PDB entry 6SDM | X-ray diffraction, 2.85 A resolution | chains B and C of the 4 polymer chains in the assembly

Chain B (and C):
Protein: NADP-dependent isopropanol dehydrogenase
Organism: Thermoanaerobacter brockii
Notes: EC 1.1.1.80; chain C of this document is another copy of the same molecule, construct and numbering; everything in this record applies to it too
UniProt: P14941 (ADH_THEBR); numbering as in UniProt (aligned over 1-352)
Sequence (354 residues; row label = number of the first residue in the row; numbers below 1 keep their minus sign (His-1 is residue -1)):
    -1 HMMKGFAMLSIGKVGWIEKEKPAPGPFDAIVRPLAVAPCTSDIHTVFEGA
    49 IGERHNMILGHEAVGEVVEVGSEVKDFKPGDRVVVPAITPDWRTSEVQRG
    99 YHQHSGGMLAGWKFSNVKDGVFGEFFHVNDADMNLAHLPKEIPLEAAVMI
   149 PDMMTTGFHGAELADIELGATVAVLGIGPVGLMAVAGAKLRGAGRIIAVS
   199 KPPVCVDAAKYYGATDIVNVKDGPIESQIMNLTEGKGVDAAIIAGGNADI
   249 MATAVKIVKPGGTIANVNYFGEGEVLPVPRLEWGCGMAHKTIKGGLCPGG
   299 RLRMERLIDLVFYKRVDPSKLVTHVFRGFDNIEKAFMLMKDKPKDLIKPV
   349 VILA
Construct notes: expression tag (-1 to 0); conflict Ser198 (Gly in P14941), Lys199 (Ser in P14941), Pro200 (Arg in P14941), Val218 (Tyr in P14941)
Ion coordination: Zn2+ near His59 (its only coordinating residue here)
From the paper describing this entry:
  - specificity-determining residues: Ser198, Lys199

How chain B and chain C interact:
Contacting residue pairs (47):
  Phe156(B) with Leu166(C), hydrophobic
  Glu160(B) with Leu166(C)
  Ile164(B) with Arg189(C), hydrogen bond (backbone-side chain)
  Glu165(B) with Arg304(C), salt bridge
  Leu166(B) with Phe156(C), hydrophobic; Glu160(C); Arg189(C); Arg304(C)
  Gly167(B) with Arg304(C); Leu308(C)
  Lys187(B) with Arg313(C)
  Leu188(B) with Lys187(C); Leu188(C); Arg189(C); Gly190(C), hydrogen bond (backbone-backbone)
  Arg189(B) with Ile164(C), hydrogen bond (side chain-backbone); Leu188(C); Arg189(C)
  Gly190(B) with Leu188(C), hydrogen bond (backbone-backbone); Leu308(C)
  Ala191(B) with Leu308(C); Arg313(C), hydrogen bond (backbone-side chain)
  Gly192(B) with Tyr311(C); Arg313(C), hydrogen bond (backbone-side chain)
  Arg193(B) with Tyr311(C)
  Ile194(B) with Arg313(C)
  Gly211(B) with Arg313(C), hydrogen bond (backbone-side chain)
  Thr213(B) with Tyr311(C); Arg313(C)
  Asp237(B) with Arg304(C), salt bridge
  Arg304(B) with Glu165(C), salt bridge; Leu166(C); Gly167(C); Asp237(C), salt bridge
  Leu308(B) with Gly167(C); Gly190(C); Ala191(C); Gly192(C)
  Tyr311(B) with Gly192(C); Arg193(C), hydrogen bond; Thr213(C)
  Arg313(B) with Lys187(C); Ala191(C), hydrogen bond (side chain-backbone); Gly192(C), hydrogen bond (side chain-backbone); Ile194(C); Gly211(C), hydrogen bond (side chain-backbone); Thr213(C)
Also at the interface, not in a pair above, chain B (23 interface residues in all): Ala168, Asp307
Also at the interface, not in a pair above, chain C (24 interface residues in all): Ala168, Thr169, Asp307

Overview:
23 residues of chain B face 24 of chain C across their interface, with 11 hydrogen bonds and 4 salt bridges.
Polar pairs include Glu165(B)-Arg304(C), Asp237(B)-Arg304(C) and Ile164(B)-Arg189(C). From the paper:
specificity determinants Ser198(B) and Lys199(B).
Chain B and chain C are both NADP-dependent isopropanol dehydrogenase (Thermoanaerobacter brockii); the
structure, NADH-dependent variant of TBADH, was determined by X-ray diffraction together with 6SCH from the
same study.
